3HAC - chains A and B; structure by X-ray diffraction, 2.00 A resolution.

Chain A (and B):
Name: Dipeptidyl peptidase 4 soluble form
From: Homo sapiens
Notes: fragment: Catalytic domain; chain B of this document is another copy of the same molecule, construct and numbering; everything in this record applies to it too
Reference sequence: P27487 (DPP4_HUMAN); residues 39-766 here = UniProt positions 39-766
Amino-acid sequence (728 residues; each row starts with the number of its first residue):
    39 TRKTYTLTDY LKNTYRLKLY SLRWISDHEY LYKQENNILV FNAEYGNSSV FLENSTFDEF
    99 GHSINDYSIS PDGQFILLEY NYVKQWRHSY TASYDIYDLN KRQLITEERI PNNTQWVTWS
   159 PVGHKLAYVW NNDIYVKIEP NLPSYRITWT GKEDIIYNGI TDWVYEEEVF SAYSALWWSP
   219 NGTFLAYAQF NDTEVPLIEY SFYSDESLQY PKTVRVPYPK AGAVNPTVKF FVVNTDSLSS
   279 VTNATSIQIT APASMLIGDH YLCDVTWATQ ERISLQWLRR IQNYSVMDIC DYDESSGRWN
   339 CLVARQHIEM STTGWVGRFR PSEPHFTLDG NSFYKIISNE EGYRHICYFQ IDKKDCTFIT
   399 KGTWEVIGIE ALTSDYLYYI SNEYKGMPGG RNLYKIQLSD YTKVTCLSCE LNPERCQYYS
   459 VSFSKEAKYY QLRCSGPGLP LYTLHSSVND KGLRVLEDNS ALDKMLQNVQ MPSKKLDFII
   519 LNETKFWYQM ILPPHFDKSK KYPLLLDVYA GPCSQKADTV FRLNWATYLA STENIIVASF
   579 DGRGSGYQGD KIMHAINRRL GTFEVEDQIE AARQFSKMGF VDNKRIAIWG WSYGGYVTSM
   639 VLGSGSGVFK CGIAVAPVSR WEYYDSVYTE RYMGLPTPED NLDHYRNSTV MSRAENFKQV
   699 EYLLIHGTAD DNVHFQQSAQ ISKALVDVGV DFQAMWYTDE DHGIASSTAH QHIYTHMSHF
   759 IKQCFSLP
Disulfides: Cys328-Cys339, Cys385-Cys394, Cys444-Cys447, Cys454-Cys472, Cys649-Cys762
Covalently attached groups: N-acetylglucosamine (NAG) linked to Asn85, Asn150, Asn219, Asn229, Asn281, Asn321
Sequence notes: engineered mutation Thr39 (Ser in P27487)
Metal / ion sites: Na+: Gly490, Leu491 (shared with Leu276(B), Val279(B) of chain B)
Residues lining bound ligands: 361 ((7R,8R)-8-(2,4,5-trifluorophenyl)-6,7,8,9-tetrahydroimidazo[1,2-a:4,5-c']dipyridin-7-amine): Arg125, Glu205, Glu206, Ser209, Phe357, Tyr547, Ser630, Tyr631, Val656, Trp659, Tyr662, Asp663, Tyr666, Asn710, Val711, His740
Curated features (UniProtKB/Swiss-Prot):
  - active site (Charge relay system): Ser630, Asp708, His740
  - glycosylation (N-linked (GlcNAc...) asparagine): Asn85, Asn92, Asn150, Asn219, Asn229, Asn281, Asn321, Asn520, Asn685
  - mutagenesis: Asn85 (N85A: Does not inhibit dipeptidyl peptidase activity, interaction with ADA and homodimer formation), Asn92 (N92A: Does not inhibit dipeptidyl peptidase activity, interaction with ADA and homodimer formation), Asn150 (N150A: Does not inhibit dipeptidyl peptidase activity, interaction with ADA and homodimer formation), Glu205 (E205K: Inhibits dipeptidyl peptidase activity), Glu206 (E206L: Inhibits dipeptidyl peptidase activity), Asn219 (N219A: Does not inhibit dipeptidyl peptidase activity, interaction with ADA and homodimer formation), Asn229 (N229A: Does not inhibit dipeptidyl peptidase activity, interaction with ADA and homodimer formation), Asn281 (N281A: Does not inhibit dipeptidyl peptidase activity, interaction with ADA and homodimer formation), Asn321 (N321A: Does not inhibit dipeptidyl peptidase activity, interaction with ADA and homodimer formation), Asn520 (N520A: Does not inhibit dipeptidyl peptidase activity, interaction with ADA and homodimer formation), Asn685 (N685A: Does not inhibit dipeptidyl peptidase activity, interaction with ADA and homodimer formation), His750 (H750A: Inhibits weakly homodimerization and dipeptidyl peptidase activity ...)

How chain A and chain B interact:
Contacting residue pairs (116; chain A residue first):
  Pro234(A) - Tyr248(B)
  Leu235(A) - Tyr248(B)
  Ile236(A) - Pro249(B)
  Glu237(A) - Ser239(B)
  Glu237(A) - Thr251(B)  hydrogen bond
  Glu237(A) - Arg253(B)  salt bridge
  Ser239(A) - Glu237(B)
  Ser239(A) - Tyr238(B)
  Tyr241(A) - Phe713(B)
  Tyr241(A) - Gln714(B)
  Tyr241(A) - Ala717(B)  hydrophobic
  Tyr241(A) - Gln718(B)  hydrogen bond (backbone-side chain)
  Ser242(A) - Gln718(B)  hydrogen bond (backbone-side chain)
  Ser242(A) - Lys721(B)  hydrogen bond (backbone-side chain)
  Asp243(A) - Gln718(B)  hydrogen bond (backbone-side chain)
  Glu244(A) - Arg658(B)  salt bridge
  Glu244(A) - Tyr661(B)  hydrogen bond (backbone-side chain)
  Glu244(A) - Thr687(B)
  Glu244(A) - Met689(B)
  Glu244(A) - Gln718(B)
  Ser245(A) - Arg658(B)
  Leu246(A) - Tyr661(B)
  Leu246(A) - Gln714(B)
  Gln247(A) - Lys258(B)
  Gln247(A) - Ala259(B)  hydrogen bond (side chain-backbone)
  Gln247(A) - Glu660(B)  hydrogen bond (side chain-backbone)
  Gln247(A) - Tyr661(B)
  Gln247(A) - Gln714(B)  hydrogen bond (backbone-side chain)
  Tyr248(A) - Pro234(B)
  Tyr248(A) - Leu235(B)
  Tyr248(A) - Tyr256(B)  hydrogen bond (side chain-backbone)
  Tyr248(A) - Pro257(B)
  Tyr248(A) - Lys258(B)  hydrogen bond (side chain-backbone)
  Tyr248(A) - Ala261(B)
  Pro249(A) - Ile236(B)
  Pro249(A) - Gln714(B)
  Thr251(A) - Glu237(B)  hydrogen bond
  Arg253(A) - Glu237(B)  salt bridge
  Arg253(A) - Arg253(B)
  Tyr256(A) - Tyr248(B)  hydrogen bond (backbone-side chain)
  Pro257(A) - Tyr248(B)
  Lys258(A) - Gln247(B)
  Lys258(A) - Tyr248(B)  hydrogen bond (backbone-side chain)
  Ala259(A) - Gln247(B)  hydrogen bond (backbone-side chain)
  Ala261(A) - Tyr248(B)
  Arg658(A) - Glu244(B)  salt bridge
  Arg658(A) - Ser245(B)
  Glu660(A) - Gln247(B)  hydrogen bond (backbone-side chain)
  Tyr661(A) - Glu244(B)  hydrogen bond (side chain-backbone)
  Tyr661(A) - Leu246(B)
  Tyr661(A) - Gln247(B)
  Thr687(A) - Glu244(B)
  Met689(A) - Glu244(B)
  Leu702(A) - Trp734(B)  hydrophobic
  Phe713(A) - Tyr241(B)
  Phe713(A) - Trp734(B)
  Gln714(A) - Tyr241(B)
  Gln714(A) - Leu246(B)
  Gln714(A) - Gln247(B)  hydrogen bond (side chain-backbone)
  Gln714(A) - Pro249(B)
  Ser716(A) - Trp734(B)
  Ala717(A) - Tyr241(B)  hydrophobic
  Ala717(A) - Trp734(B)
  Ala717(A) - Thr736(B)  hydrogen bond (backbone-side chain)
  Gln718(A) - Tyr241(B)  hydrogen bond (side chain-backbone)
  Gln718(A) - Ser242(B)  hydrogen bond (side chain-backbone)
  Gln718(A) - Asp243(B)  hydrogen bond (side chain-backbone)
  Gln718(A) - Glu244(B)
  Ser720(A) - Trp734(B)  hydrogen bond
  Ser720(A) - Thr736(B)  hydrogen bond
  Lys721(A) - Ser242(B)  hydrogen bond (side chain-backbone)
  Lys721(A) - Thr736(B)
  Lys721(A) - Asp737(B)
  Val724(A) - Tyr735(B)  hydrophobic
  Val724(A) - Thr746(B)
  Val724(A) - Ala747(B)  hydrophobic
  Val724(A) - His750(B)
  Asp725(A) - Thr746(B)  hydrogen bond
  Val728(A) - His750(B)  hydrogen bond (backbone-side chain)
  Asp729(A) - His750(B)
  Asp729(A) - His754(B)  salt bridge
  Asp729(A) - His757(B)  salt bridge
  Phe730(A) - Met733(B)
  Phe730(A) - His750(B)
  Phe730(A) - His754(B)
  Gln731(A) - His754(B)
  Ala732(A) - Ala732(B)
  Ala732(A) - Met733(B)  hydrophobic
  Ala732(A) - Trp734(B)  hydrophobic
  Met733(A) - Phe730(B)
  Met733(A) - Ala732(B)  hydrophobic
  Met733(A) - Trp734(B)
  Trp734(A) - Leu702(B)  hydrophobic
  Trp734(A) - Phe713(B)  hydrophobic
  Trp734(A) - Ser716(B)
  Trp734(A) - Ala717(B)
  Trp734(A) - Ser720(B)  hydrogen bond
  Trp734(A) - Ala732(B)  hydrophobic
  Trp734(A) - Met733(B)
  Trp734(A) - Trp734(B)
  Tyr735(A) - Val724(B)  hydrophobic
  Thr736(A) - Ala717(B)  hydrogen bond (side chain-backbone)
  Thr736(A) - Ser720(B)  hydrogen bond
  Thr736(A) - Lys721(B)
  Asp737(A) - Lys721(B)
  Thr746(A) - Val724(B)
  Thr746(A) - Asp725(B)  hydrogen bond
  Ala747(A) - Val724(B)  hydrophobic
  His750(A) - Val724(B)
  His750(A) - Val728(B)  hydrogen bond (side chain-backbone)
  His750(A) - Asp729(B)
  His750(A) - Phe730(B)
  His754(A) - Asp729(B)  salt bridge
  His754(A) - Phe730(B)
  His754(A) - Gln731(B)
  His757(A) - Asp729(B)  salt bridge
Interface residues without a listed pair, chain A (53 interface residues in all): Tyr238, Leu723

Overview:
Chain A and chain B form an interface of 53 and 52 residues respectively, with 32 hydrogen bonds and 8 salt
bridges. Polar contacts include Glu237(A)-Arg253(B), Glu244(A)-Arg658(B) and Asp729(A)-His754(B). Chain A
binds compound 361.
Chain A and chain B are both Dipeptidyl peptidase 4 soluble form (Homo sapiens); the structure, The structure
of DPP-4 in complex with piperidine fused imidazopyridine 34, was determined by X-ray diffraction, deposited
together with 3HAB.
